Entry 6OER (electron microscopy, 3.29 A resolution); this record covers chains J and H of the 9 polymer chains in the assembly.

== Chain J ==
Molecule: 61-nt DNA strand
Sequence (61 nucleotides; numbered -3 to 57; the number before each row is that of its first residue; numbers below 1 keep their minus sign (DC-3 is residue -3)):
    -3 CCTGGATCTG GCCTGTCTTA CACAGTGATG CAAATCAAGT GTGAAGCCAG ACAAAAACCC
    57 G
Not modelled in the structure: -3 to 0
Metal / ion sites: Ca2+ site 1: DC17 (shared with 2 residues of chain C)

== Chain H ==
Molecule: High mobility group protein B1
Reference sequence: Q08IE6 (HMGB1_HORSE); residue numbers follow UniProt; this construct covers 1-163
Sequence (163 residues; each row starts with the number of its first residue):
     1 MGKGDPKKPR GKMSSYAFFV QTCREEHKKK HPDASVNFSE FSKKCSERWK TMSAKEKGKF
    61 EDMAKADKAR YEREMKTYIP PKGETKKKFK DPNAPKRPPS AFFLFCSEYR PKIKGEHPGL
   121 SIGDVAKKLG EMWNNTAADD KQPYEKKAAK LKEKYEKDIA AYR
Not modelled in the structure: 1-98, 120-121, 137-163
Curated features (UniProtKB/Swiss-Prot):
  - DNA-binding region: Pro9 to Ile79 (HMG box 1), Pro95 to Arg163 (HMG box 2)
  - region: Lys3 to Ser15 (LPS binding (delipidated)), His27 to Lys43 (NLS 1), Pro80 to Lys96 (LPS binding (Lipid A)), Phe89 to Glu108 (Cytokine-stimulating activity)
  - motif: His27 to Lys43 (Nuclear localization signal (NLS) 1)
  - binding site (heparin): Met1 to Arg10
  - site (Cleavage): Arg10, Gly11, Asp67, Lys68
  - modified residue: Lys3 (N6-acetyllysine), Lys7 (N6-acetyllysine), Lys8 (N6-acetyllysine), Lys12 (N6-acetyllysine), Cys23 (Cysteine sulfonic acid (-SO3H)), Lys28 (N6-acetyllysine), Lys29 (N6-acetyllysine), Lys30 (N6-acetyllysine), Ser35 (Phosphoserine), Lys43 (N6-acetyllysine), Cys45 (Cysteine sulfonic acid (-SO3H)), Lys90 (N6-acetyllysine), Ser100 (Phosphoserine), Cys106 (Cysteine sulfonic acid (-SO3H)), Lys127 (N6-acetyllysine), Lys128 (N6-acetyllysine), Lys141 (N6-acetyllysine)
  - cross-link (Isoglutamyl lysine isopeptide (Lys-Gln)): Lys28 (interchain with Q-?), Lys43 (interchain with Q-?), Lys44 (interchain with Q-?), Lys68 (interchain with Q-?)

== How chain J and chain H interact ==
Contacting residue pairs - 5 pairs, chain J then chain H:
  DA33(J) with Phe103(H), sugar contact
  DA34(J) with Phe103(H), sugar contact
  DG35(J) with Ser107(H), sugar contact; Arg110(H), phosphate contact
  DT36(J) with Ile122(H), base contact
Interface residues without a listed pair, chain J (5 interface residues in all): DG37
Interface residues without a listed pair, chain H (7 interface residues in all): Cys106, Lys114, Pro118

== Summary ==
The interface between chain J and chain H involves 5 residues on one side and 7 on the other. From UniProt: a
DNA-binding region and 10 heparin-binding residues on chain H.
Chain J is a 61-nt DNA strand and chain H is High mobility group protein B1; the structure, Cryo-EM structure
of mouse RAG1/2 NFC complex (DNA2), was determined by electron microscopy, deposited together with 6OEM, 6OEN,
6OEO, 6OEP, 6OEQ and 6V0V.
